PDB entry 5BO4 | X-ray diffraction, 2.90 A resolution | chains A and C of the 3 polymer chains in the assembly

== Chain A ==
Protein: Suppressor of cytokine signaling 2
Organism: Homo sapiens
Reference sequence: O14508 (SOCS2_HUMAN); residue numbers follow UniProt; this construct covers 32-198
Chain sequence (169 residues; row label = number of the first residue in the row):
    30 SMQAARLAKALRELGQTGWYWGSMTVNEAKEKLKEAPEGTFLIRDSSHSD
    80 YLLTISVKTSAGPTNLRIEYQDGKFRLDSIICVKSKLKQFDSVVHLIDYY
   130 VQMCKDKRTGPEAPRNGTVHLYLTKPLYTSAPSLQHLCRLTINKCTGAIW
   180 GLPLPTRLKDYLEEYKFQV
Unresolved in the structure: 30, 135-148
Construct notes: expression tag (30-31)
Modified residues: C111 (S-(dimethylarsenic)cysteine; CAS)
Swiss-Prot annotation at these positions:
  - modified residue: S52 (Phosphoserine)
  - cross-link: K173 (Glycyl lysine isopeptide (Lys-Gly) (interchain with G-Cter in ubiquitin))
  - natural variant: S52 (S52N: Increased protein half-life), N94 (N94D: Decreased ability to bind phosphorylated substrates), R96 (R96L: Decreased ability to bind phosphorylated substrates), L106 (L106V: Does not affect ability to bind phosphorylated substrates), C133 (C133Y: Does not affect ability to bind phosphorylated substrates)
  - mutagenesis: R73 (R73E: Impaired ability to mediate ubiquitination of GHR), K87 (K87R: No effect on protein half-life), K154 (K154R: No effect on protein half-life), L163 (L163P: Abolished interaction with ELOB and ELOC, preventing formation of the ECS(SOCS2) complex), C167 (C167F: Abolished interaction with ELOB and ELOC, preventing formation of the ECS(SOCS2) complex), K173 (K173R: Increased protein half-life)
From the paper describing this entry:
  - post-translational modification sites: C111
  - conformationally variable residues (domain motion): P161

== Chain C ==
Protein: Transcription elongation factor B polypeptide 1
Organism: Homo sapiens
Reference sequence: Q15369 (ELOC_HUMAN); residue numbers follow UniProt; this construct covers 17-112
Chain sequence (97 residues; row label = number of the first residue in the row):
    16 MMYVKLISSDGHEFIVKREHALTSGTIKAMLSGPGQFAENETNEVNFREI
    66 PSHVLSKVCMYFTYKVRYTNSSTEIPEFPIAPEIALELLMAANFLDC
Unresolved in the structure: 46-57
Construct notes: initiating methionine (16)
From the paper describing this entry:
  - conformationally variable residues (order/disorder transition): N85 to T88

== Chain A / chain C interface ==
Pairs across the interface (33):
  A65(A) with E89(C)
  P66(A) with E89(C)
  L156(A) with E89(C)
  Y157(A) with I90(C)
  S159(A) with I90(C)
  A160(A) with Y79(C), hydrophobic; Y83(C); I90(C)
  P161(A) with Y76(C), hydrogen bond (backbone-side chain)
  S162(A) with Y76(C); C112(C)
  L163(A) with Y76(C), hydrogen bond (backbone-side chain); F93(C), hydrophobic; L103(C), hydrophobic; A107(C), hydrophobic; C112(C), hydrogen bond (backbone-backbone)
  Q164(A) with L104(C); A107(C), hydrogen bond (side chain-backbone); N108(C); C112(C), hydrogen bond (backbone-backbone)
  L166(A) with Y76(C), hydrophobic; I95(C)
  C167(A) with I95(C); A100(C); L103(C), hydrophobic; L104(C)
  T170(A) with I95(C)
  I171(A) with A100(C), hydrophobic; L104(C), hydrophobic
  L183(A) with L101(C), hydrophobic
  R186(A) with N108(C), hydrogen bond
  L187(A) with M105(C), hydrophobic; N108(C)
Interface residues without a listed pair, chain A (23 interface residues in all): K61, T158, C174, P182, Y190, L191
Interface residues without a listed pair, chain C (20 interface residues in all): V73, K80, S86, P97, D111

== In short ==
Chain A and chain C form an interface of 23 and 20 residues respectively, with 6 hydrogen bonds. Polar pairs
include P161(A)-Y76(C), L163(A)-Y76(C) and L163(A)-C112(C). From UniProt: 6 mutagenesis sites on chain A. The
paper reports a modification site at C111(A); conformational variability at P161(A) and N85(C).
Chain A is Suppressor of cytokine signaling 2 and chain C is Transcription elongation factor B polypeptide 1,
both from Homo sapiens; the structure, Structure of SOCS2:Elongin C:Elongin B from DMSO-treated crystals, was
determined by X-ray diffraction.
